Entry 6MPI (X-ray diffraction, 3.33 A resolution); this record covers chains A and N of the 23 polymer chains in the assembly.

[Chain A]
Molecule: 16S rRNA
Organism: Thermus thermophilus HB8
Sequence (1507 nucleotides; row label = number of the first residue in the row; note: 46 numbers in that range are skipped by the numbering (no residue carries them; nothing is unmodelled there); a row labelled like 190A-190L holds insertion residues (190A, then the next letters in order)):
     5 UGGAGAGUUU GAUCCUGGCU CAGGGUGAAC GCUGGCGGCG UGCCUAAGAC AUGCAAGUCG
    65 UGCGGG
    73 CCGCGGGGUU UU
    88 ACUCCG
    95 UGGUC
   101 AGCGGCGGAC GGGUGAGUAA CGCGUGGGU
  129A G
   130 ACCUACCCGG AAGAGGGGGA CAACCCGGGG AAACUCGGGC UAAUCCCCCA UGUGGACCCG
   190 C
190A-190L CCCUUGGGGUGU
   191 GUCCAAAGGG CUUU
   216 GCCCGCUUCC GGAUGGGCCC GCGUCCCAUC AGCUAGUUGG UGGGGUAAUG GCCCACCAAG
   276 GCGACGACGG GUAGCCGGUC UGAGAGGAUG GCCGGCCACA GGGGCACUGA GACACGGGCC
   336 CCACUCCUAC GGGAGGCAGC AGUUAGGAAU CUUCCGCAAU GGGCGCAAGC CUGACGGAGC
   396 GACGCCGCUU GGAGGAAGAA GCCCUUCGGG GUGUAAACUC CUGAA
   442 CCCGGGACGA AACCCCCGAC GA
   474 GGGGACUGAC GGUACCGGG
   494 GUAAUAGCGC CGGCCAACUC CGUGCCAGCA GCCGCGGUAA UACGGAGGGC GCGAGCGUUA
   554 CCCGGAUUCA CUGGGCGUAA AGGGCGUGUA GGCGGCCUGG GGCGUCCCAU GUGAAAGACC
   614 ACGGCUCAAC CGUGGGGGAG CGUGGGAUAC GCUCAGGCUA GACGGUGGGA GAGGGUGGUG
   674 GAAUUCCCGG AGUAGCGGUG AAAUGCGCAG AUACCGGGAG GAACGCCGAU GGCGAAGGCA
   734 GCCACCUGGU CCACCCGUGA CGCUGAGGCG CGAAAGCGUG GGGAGCAAAC CGGAUUAGAU
   794 ACCCGGGUAG UCCACGCCCU AAACGAUGCG CGCUAGGUCU CUGGGUCU
   848 CCUGGGGGCC GAAGCUAACG CGUUAAGCGC GCCGCCUGGG GAGUACGGCC GCAAGGCUGA
   908 AACUCAAAGG AAUUGACGGG GGCCCGCACA AGCGGUGGAG CAUGUGGUUU AAUUCGAAGC
   968 AACGCGAAGA ACCUUACCAG GCCUUGACAU GCUAGGAACC CGGGUGAAAG CCUGGGGUGC
  1028 CCCGGGGAGC CCUAGCACAG GUGCUGCAUG GCCGUCGUCA GCUCGUGCCG UGAGGUGUUG
  1088 GGUUAAGUCC CGCAACGAGC GCAACCCCCG CCGUUAGUUG CCAGCGGUUC GGCCGGGCAC
  1148 UCUAACGGGA CUGCCCGCGA AA
  1171 GCGGGAGGAA GGAGGGGACG ACGUCUGGUC AGCAUGGCCC UUACGGCCUG GGCGACACAC
  1231 GUGCUACAAU GCCCACUACA AAGCGAUGCC ACCCGGCAAC GGGGAGCUAA UCGCAAAAAG
  1291 GUGGGCCCAG UUCGGAUUGG GGUCUGCAAC CCGACCCCAU GAAGCCGGAA UCGCUAGUAA
  1351 UCGCGGAUCA GCAUGCCGCG GUGAAUACGU UCCCGGGCCU UGUACACACC GCCCGUCACG
  1411 CCAUGGGAGC GGGCUCUACC CGAAGUCGCC GGG
  1446 AGCCUACGGG
  1459 CAGGCGCCGA GGGUAGGGCC CGUGACUGGG GCGAAGUCGU AACAAGGUAG CUGUACCGGA
  1519 AGGUGCGGCU GGAUCA
  1539 CUUUCU
Sequence notes: insertion (1540-1544)
Bound ions: Mg2+ site 1 near G21 (its only coordinating residue here); Mg2+ site 2 near C48 (its only coordinating residue here); Mg2+ site 3 near A53 (its only coordinating residue here); Mg2+ site 4: G61, U62, G105; Mg2+ site 5: G69, G70, U98; Mg2+ site 6: A116, G117, G289; Mg2+ site 7: C121, G124, U125, G236; Mg2+ site 8: C174, C175; Mg2+ site 9 near A195 (its only coordinating residue here); Mg2+ site 10: G299, G558, U560; Mg2+ site 11 near A315 (its only coordinating residue here); Mg2+ site 12 near G326 (its only coordinating residue here); 47 more Mg2+ sites not listed
Small-molecule neighbours: paromomycin (PAR): G1405, U1406, C1407, A1408, C1409, C1490, G1491, A1492, A1493, G1494, U1495, C1496

[Chain N]
Molecule: 30S ribosomal protein S14 type Z
Organism: Thermus thermophilus HB8
UniProtKB: P0DOY6 (RS14Z_THET8); residue numbers follow UniProt; this construct covers 1-61
Sequence (61 residues; each row starts with the number of its first residue):
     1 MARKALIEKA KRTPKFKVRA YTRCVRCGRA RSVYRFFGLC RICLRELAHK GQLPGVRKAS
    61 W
Unresolved in the structure: 1
Curated features (UniProtKB/Swiss-Prot):
  - binding site (Zn(2+)): Cys24, Cys27, Cys40, Cys43

[Chain A / chain N interface]
Contacting residue pairs (68; chain A residue first):
  G973(A) with Arg29(N), hydrogen bond to the sugar; Arg41(N), hydrogen bond to the phosphate
  A974(A) with Arg29(N), salt bridge to the phosphate; Arg31(N), hydrogen bond to the base; Ser32(N), hydrogen bond to the phosphate; Arg41(N), salt bridge to the phosphate
  A975(A) with Ser32(N), hydrogen bond to the phosphate; Tyr34(N), base contact
  G976(A) with Arg31(N), phosphate contact; Ser32(N), hydrogen bond to the phosphate
  A977(A) with Arg31(N), salt bridge to the phosphate
  C979(A) with Val18(N), hydrogen bond to the base; Arg19(N), hydrogen bond to the base
  C980(A) with Val18(N), base contact; Arg19(N), hydrogen bond to the sugar
  U981(A) with Leu6(N), phosphate contact; Tyr21(N), sugar contact
  U982(A) with Arg23(N), salt bridge to the phosphate
  A983(A) with Arg3(N), salt bridge to the phosphate
  A994(A) with Ala5(N), base contact; Glu8(N), sugar contact; Lys11(N), sugar contact
  A1015(A) with Lys15(N), hydrogen bond to the phosphate
  A1016(A) with Lys15(N), salt bridge to the phosphate
  G1047(A) with Lys4(N), phosphate contact
  G1048(A) with Ala2(N), phosphate contact; Arg3(N), phosphate contact; Lys4(N), hydrogen bond to the phosphate
  U1049(A) with Ala2(N), hydrogen bond to the base; Arg3(N), phosphate contact
  C1059(A) with Arg45(N), hydrogen bond to the phosphate
  C1060(A) with Arg45(N), salt bridge to the phosphate
  C1114(A) with Ser60(N), hydrogen bond to the sugar
  C1115(A) with Trp61(N), sugar contact
  G1186(A) with Trp61(N), base contact
  G1187(A) with Ser60(N), hydrogen bond to the base; Trp61(N), sugar contact
  A1188(A) with Lys58(N), hydrogen bond to the phosphate; Ser60(N), sugar contact
  C1189(A) with Lys58(N), salt bridge to the phosphate
  G1202(A) with Cys27(N), hydrogen bond to the sugar; Arg29(N), hydrogen bond to the sugar; Ile42(N), base contact; Cys43(N), base contact; Glu46(N), hydrogen bond to the base
  C1203(A) with Ala2(N), phosphate contact; Cys27(N), sugar contact
  A1204(A) with Lys4(N), salt bridge to the phosphate
  G1216(A) with Arg3(N), salt bridge to the phosphate; Ala5(N), phosphate contact
  C1217(A) with Ala5(N), phosphate contact; Glu8(N), phosphate contact
  U1219(A) with Arg19(N), salt bridge to the phosphate
  G1316(A) with Lys17(N), salt bridge to the phosphate; Val18(N), phosphate contact
  C1317(A) with Phe16(N), stacking on the base; Lys17(N), salt bridge to the phosphate; Arg19(N), base contact
  A1357(A) with Tyr34(N), sugar contact
  U1358(A) with Val33(N), sugar contact; Tyr34(N), phosphate contact; Arg35(N), hydrogen bond to the phosphate
  C1359(A) with Thr22(N), hydrogen bond to the phosphate; Val33(N), phosphate contact; Arg35(N), salt bridge to the phosphate
  A1360(A) with Arg35(N), salt bridge to the phosphate
  G1368(A) with Trp61(N), phosphate contact
  C1369(A) with Trp61(N), hydrogen bond to the phosphate
Interface residues without a listed pair, chain A (39 interface residues in all): C1113
Interface residues without a listed pair, chain N (32 interface residues in all): Ala30, Arg57

[Summary]
Chain A and chain N form an interface of 39 and 32 residues respectively, with 22 hydrogen bonds, 15 salt
bridges and 1 aromatic stacking contact. Polar contacts include A974(A)-Arg31(N), C979(A)-Val18(N) and
C979(A)-Arg19(N). Chain A binds paromomycin. UniProt lists 4 Zn2+-binding residues on chain N.
Chain A is 16S rRNA and chain N is 30S ribosomal protein S14 type Z, both from Thermus thermophilus HB8; the
structure, Structure of the Thermus thermophilus 30S ribosomal subunit complexed with a 2-thiocytidine (s2C32)
and inosine (I34) ..., was determined by X-ray diffraction, deposited together with 6DTI, 6MKN and 6MPF.
